8KGG - chains B and G of the 5 polymer chains in the assembly; structure by electron microscopy, 3.06 A resolution.

== Chain B ==
Protein: Guanine nucleotide-binding protein G(I)/G(S)/G(T) subunit beta-1
Source organism: Homo sapiens
UniProt: P62873 (GBB1_HUMAN); residue numbers follow UniProt; this construct covers 2-340
Sequence (345 residues; row label = number of the first residue in the row; numbers below 1 keep their minus sign (Met-4 is residue -4)):
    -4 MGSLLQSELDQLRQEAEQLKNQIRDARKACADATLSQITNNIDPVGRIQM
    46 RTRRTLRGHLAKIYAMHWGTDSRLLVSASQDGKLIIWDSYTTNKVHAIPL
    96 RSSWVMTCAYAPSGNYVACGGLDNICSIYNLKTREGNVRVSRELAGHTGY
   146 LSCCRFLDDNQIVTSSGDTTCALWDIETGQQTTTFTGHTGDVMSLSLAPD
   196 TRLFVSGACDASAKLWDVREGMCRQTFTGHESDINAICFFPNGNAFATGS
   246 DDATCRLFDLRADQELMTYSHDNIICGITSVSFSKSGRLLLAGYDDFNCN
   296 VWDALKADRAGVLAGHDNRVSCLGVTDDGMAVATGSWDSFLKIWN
Disordered / not traced: -4 to 2
Differences from the reference sequence: initiating methionine (-4); expression tag (-3 to 1)
Swiss-Prot annotation at these positions:
  - modified residue: Ser2 (N-acetylserine), His266 (Phosphohistidine)
  - natural variant: Leu30 (L30F: In MRD42; uncertain significance), Arg52 (R52G: In MRD42), Gly64 (G64V: In MRD42), Asp76 (D76E: In MRD42; D76G: In MRD42), Gly77 (G77S: In MRD42), Lys78 (K78R: In MRD42), Ile80 (I80N: In MRD42; I80T: In MRD42), His91 (H91R: In MRD42; uncertain significance), Ala92 (A92T: In MRD42), Pro94 (P94S: In MRD42), Leu95 (L95P: In MRD42), Arg96 (R96L: In MRD42), 5 further natural variant entries in UniProt

== Chain G ==
Protein: Guanine nucleotide-binding protein G(I)/G(S)/G(O) subunit gamma-2
Source organism: Homo sapiens
UniProt: P59768 (GBG2_HUMAN); residues 1-71 here = UniProt positions 1-71
Sequence (71 residues; each row starts with the number of its first residue):
     1 MASNNTASIAQARKLVEQLKMEANIDRIKVSKAAADLMAYCEAHAKEDPL
    51 LTPVPASENPFREKKFFCAIL
Disordered / not traced: 1-5, 63-71
Swiss-Prot annotation at these positions:
  - modified residue: Ala2 (N-acetylalanine), Cys68 (Cysteine methyl ester)
  - lipidation: Cys68 (S-geranylgeranyl cysteine)

== Chain B / chain G interface ==
Residue-residue contacts (56):
  Leu4(B) with Ser8(G); Ile9(G), hydrophobic; Ala12(G), hydrophobic
  Leu7(B) with Ala12(G), hydrophobic; Arg13(G); Val16(G)
  Ala11(B) with Leu19(G), hydrophobic
  Leu14(B) with Leu19(G), hydrophobic; Lys20(G)
  Ala21(B) with Arg27(G)
  Ala24(B) with Lys29(G), hydrogen bond (backbone-side chain)
  Cys25(B) with Ile28(G); Lys29(G); Val30(G)
  Asp27(B) with Lys29(G); Val30(G), hydrogen bond (side chain-backbone); Ser31(G)
  Ala28(B) with Val30(G)
  Leu30(B) with Ala34(G), hydrophobic
  Ile33(B) with Ala34(G), hydrophobic
  Ile37(B) with Met38(G), hydrophobic
  Arg48(B) with Phe61(G)
  Arg49(B) with Phe61(G), hydrogen bond (side chain-backbone)
  Ser84(B) with Phe61(G)
  Tyr85(B) with Pro60(G); Phe61(G), hydrophobic
  Cys218(B) with Gln18(G), hydrogen bond (backbone-side chain)
  Arg219(B) with Glu22(G); Ile25(G)
  Gln220(B) with Glu22(G); Ile25(G)
  Thr221(B) with Glu22(G), hydrogen bond
  Phe235(B) with Leu37(G), hydrophobic; Cys41(G), hydrophobic
  Pro236(B) with Tyr40(G)
  Asn237(B) with Tyr40(G)
  Asp254(B) with Ala33(G)
  Arg256(B) with Arg27(G); Ile28(G); Asp36(G), salt bridge
  Asp258(B) with Ile25(G); Arg27(G), salt bridge
  Ser279(B) with Asp48(G), hydrogen bond
  Lys280(B) with Glu47(G), salt bridge
  Ser281(B) with Tyr40(G); Cys41(G); His44(G); Asp48(G), hydrogen bond
  Gly282(B) with Cys41(G)
  Arg283(B) with Leu51(G)
  Gly324(B) with Pro49(G); Leu50(G)
  Met325(B) with Pro49(G), hydrophobic
  Ala326(B) with Phe61(G), hydrophobic
  Val327(B) with Leu50(G), hydrophobic
  Asn340(B) with Asn59(G), hydrogen bond
Other interface residues (no listed pair), chain B (55 interface residues in all): Glu3, Glu10, Lys15, Gln17, Ile18, Arg22, Ala26, Thr29, Val40, Ile43, Met45, Met217, Asn239, Ala257, Leu261, Leu284, Leu300, Asp323, Ile338
Other interface residues (no listed pair), chain G (36 interface residues in all): Met21, Ala23, Asp26, Val54, Arg62

== In short ==
The interface between chain B and chain G involves 55 residues on one side and 36 on the other; the contacts
include 8 hydrogen bonds and 3 salt bridges. Polar pairs include Arg256(B)-Asp36(G), Asp258(B)-Arg27(G) and
Lys280(B)-Glu47(G).
Here chain B is Guanine nucleotide-binding protein G(I)/G(S)/G(T) subunit beta-1 and chain G is Guanine
nucleotide-binding protein G(I)/G(S)/G(O) subunit gamma-2, both from Homo sapiens. Entry 8KGG (LPS-bound P2Y10
in complex with G13) was determined by electron microscopy.
